1F0C - chains A and B; structure by X-ray diffraction, 2.26 A resolution.

== Chain A ==
Name: Ice inhibitor
From: Cowpox virus
UniProtKB: P07385 (SPI2_CWPXB); the construct lacks a stretch of the UniProt sequence and is renumbered around it, so the offset changes along the chain: 35-81 = UniProt 1-47; 95-103 = UniProt 48-56; 110-136 = UniProt 57-83; 141-148 = UniProt 84-91; 6 more segments
Amino-acid sequence (305 residues; each row starts with the number of its first residue; note: 26 numbers in that range are skipped by the numbering (no residue carries them; nothing is unmodelled there); a row labelled like 179A-179B holds insertion residues (179A, then the next letters in order)):
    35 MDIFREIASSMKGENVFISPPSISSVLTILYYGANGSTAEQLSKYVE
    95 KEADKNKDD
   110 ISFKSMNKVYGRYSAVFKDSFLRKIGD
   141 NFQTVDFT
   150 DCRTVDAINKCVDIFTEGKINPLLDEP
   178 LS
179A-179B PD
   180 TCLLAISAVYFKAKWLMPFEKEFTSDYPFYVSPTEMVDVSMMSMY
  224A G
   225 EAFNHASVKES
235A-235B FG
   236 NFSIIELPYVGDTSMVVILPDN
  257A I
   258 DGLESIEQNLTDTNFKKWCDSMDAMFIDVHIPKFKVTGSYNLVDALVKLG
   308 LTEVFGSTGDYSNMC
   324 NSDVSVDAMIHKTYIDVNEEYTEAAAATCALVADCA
Not modelled in the structure: 95-102

== Chain B ==
Name: Ice inhibitor
From: Cowpox virus
UniProtKB: P07385 (SPI2_CWPXB); the author numbering skips numbers that UniProt does not, so the offset changes along the chain: 360-378 = UniProt 308-326; 380-394 = UniProt 327-341
Amino-acid sequence (36 residues; numbered 360 to 394 plus 2 insertion-coded residues; 1 number in that range is skipped by the numbering (no residue carries it; nothing is unmodelled there); the number before each row is that of its first residue; a row labelled like 359A-359B holds insertion residues (359A, then the next letters in order)):
359A-359B ST
   360 VTNEFCADHPFIYVIRHVD
   380 GKILFVGRYCSPTTN

== Interface between chain A and chain B ==
Contacting residue pairs (123):
  Met-35(A) / Val-373(B)  hydrophobic
  Met-35(A) / Ile-382(B)  hydrophobic
  Met-35(A) / Val-385(B)  hydrophobic
  Phe-38(A) / Val-385(B)  hydrophobic
  Phe-38(A) / Gly-386(B)
  Phe-38(A) / Arg-387(B)
  Ala-42(A) / Arg-387(B)
  Met-45(A) / Arg-387(B)  hydrogen bond (backbone-side chain)
  Gly-47(A) / Arg-387(B)
  Gly-47(A) / Cys-389(B)
  Glu-48(A) / Arg-387(B)  hydrogen bond (backbone-side chain)
  Glu-48(A) / Cys-389(B)  hydrogen bond (backbone-side chain)
  Asn-49(A) / Arg-387(B)
  Asn-49(A) / Tyr-388(B)
  Asn-49(A) / Cys-389(B)  hydrogen bond (side chain-backbone)
  Asn-49(A) / Ser-390(B)  hydrogen bond (side chain-backbone)
  Asn-49(A) / Thr-392(B)  hydrogen bond
  Val-50(A) / Gly-386(B)
  Val-50(A) / Arg-387(B)  hydrogen bond (backbone-backbone)
  Phe-51(A) / Tyr-372(B)
  Phe-51(A) / Phe-384(B)  hydrophobic
  Phe-51(A) / Val-385(B)
  Phe-51(A) / Gly-386(B)
  Ile-52(A) / Phe-384(B)
  Ile-52(A) / Val-385(B)  hydrogen bond (backbone-backbone)
  Ser-53(A) / Leu-383(B)  hydrogen bond (side chain-backbone)
  Ser-53(A) / Phe-384(B)
  Pro-54(A) / Leu-383(B)
  Pro-54(A) / Val-385(B)  hydrophobic
  Pro-55(A) / Lys-381(B)
  Pro-55(A) / Ile-382(B)
  Pro-55(A) / Leu-383(B)
  Glu-81(A) / Lys-381(B)
  Asp-103(A) / His-376(B)  salt bridge
  Phe-112(A) / Leu-383(B)  hydrophobic
  Phe-112(A) / Phe-384(B)  hydrophobic
  Phe-190(A) / Phe-384(B)  hydrophobic
  Pro-207(A) / Asp-367(B)
  Phe-208(A) / Ala-366(B)
  Phe-208(A) / Asp-367(B)
  Phe-208(A) / His-368(B)
  Phe-208(A) / Pro-369(B)
  Phe-208(A) / Tyr-388(B)  hydrophobic
  Phe-208(A) / Cys-389(B)
  Tyr-209(A) / Asp-367(B)  hydrogen bond (backbone-backbone)
  Tyr-209(A) / His-368(B)
  Tyr-209(A) / Pro-369(B)
  Val-210(A) / Ser-390(B)
  Val-216(A) / Pro-391(B)  hydrophobic
  Val-218(A) / Tyr-388(B)
  Val-218(A) / Pro-391(B)  hydrophobic
  His-229(A) / Val-360(B)  hydrogen bond (side chain-backbone)
  His-229(A) / Thr-361(B)
  Ser-231(A) / Thr-359B(B)  hydrogen bond
  Ser-231(A) / Val-360(B)  hydrogen bond (side chain-backbone)
  Ser-231(A) / Thr-361(B)  hydrogen bond
  Lys-233(A) / Ser-359A(B)  hydrogen bond (side chain-backbone)
  Lys-233(A) / Thr-359B(B)  hydrogen bond
  Asn-236(A) / Thr-359B(B)
  Ser-238(A) / Val-360(B)
  Ser-238(A) / Phe-364(B)
  Ile-240(A) / Phe-364(B)  hydrophobic
  Asp-247(A) / His-376(B)  salt bridge
  Asp-247(A) / Val-377(B)  hydrogen bond (backbone-backbone)
  Thr-248(A) / Arg-375(B)
  Thr-248(A) / His-376(B)
  Ser-249(A) / Val-373(B)
  Ser-249(A) / Ile-374(B)
  Ser-249(A) / Arg-375(B)  hydrogen bond (backbone-backbone)
  Met-250(A) / Tyr-372(B)  hydrophobic
  Met-250(A) / Val-373(B)
  Val-251(A) / Ile-371(B)
  Val-251(A) / Tyr-372(B)
  Val-251(A) / Val-373(B)  hydrogen bond (backbone-backbone)
  Val-251(A) / Arg-375(B)
  Val-252(A) / Phe-364(B)  hydrophobic
  Val-252(A) / Phe-370(B)  hydrophobic
  Val-252(A) / Ile-371(B)
  Ile-253(A) / Phe-370(B)
  Ile-253(A) / Ile-371(B)  hydrogen bond (backbone-backbone)
  Leu-254(A) / Phe-364(B)  hydrophobic
  Leu-254(A) / Cys-365(B)
  Leu-254(A) / Ala-366(B)  hydrophobic
  Leu-254(A) / His-368(B)
  Leu-254(A) / Phe-370(B)  hydrophobic
  Pro-255(A) / His-368(B)  hydrogen bond (backbone-side chain)
  Pro-255(A) / Pro-369(B)
  Asp-256(A) / Thr-359B(B)
  Asp-256(A) / Val-360(B)
  Asn-257(A) / His-368(B)
  Ile-257A(A) / His-368(B)
  Leu-260(A) / Pro-369(B)  hydrophobic
  Leu-260(A) / Phe-370(B)
  Leu-260(A) / Ile-371(B)  hydrophobic
  Leu-260(A) / Arg-387(B)
  Glu-264(A) / Arg-387(B)  salt bridge
  Phe-272(A) / Val-373(B)  hydrophobic
  Phe-272(A) / Arg-375(B)
  Cys-276(A) / Arg-375(B)  hydrogen bond
  Met-282(A) / Thr-361(B)
  Phe-283(A) / Thr-361(B)
  Ile-284(A) / Thr-361(B)
  Ile-284(A) / Asn-362(B)
  Ile-284(A) / Glu-363(B)
  Ile-284(A) / Phe-364(B)
  Asp-285(A) / Asn-362(B)  hydrogen bond (backbone-backbone)
  Asp-285(A) / Glu-363(B)
  Asp-285(A) / Phe-364(B)  hydrogen bond (backbone-backbone)
  Val-286(A) / Phe-364(B)
  His-287(A) / Glu-363(B)
  His-287(A) / Phe-364(B)  hydrogen bond (backbone-backbone)
  His-287(A) / Cys-365(B)
  His-287(A) / Ala-366(B)  hydrogen bond (backbone-backbone)
  Ile-288(A) / Phe-364(B)  hydrophobic
  Ile-288(A) / Ala-366(B)  hydrophobic
  Pro-289(A) / Ala-366(B)
  Pro-289(A) / Phe-370(B)
  Pro-289(A) / Tyr-388(B)
  Phe-291(A) / Tyr-372(B)
  Phe-291(A) / Tyr-388(B)  hydrophobic
  Ile-338(A) / Tyr-372(B)  hydrophobic
  Thr-345(A) / Ile-374(B)
  Ala-347(A) / Phe-384(B)  hydrophobic
Interface residues without a listed pair, chain A (71 interface residues in all): Lys-46, Val-188, Asp-217, Met-220, Val-232, Phe-237, Ile-239, Tyr-244, Leu-267, Asp-269, Lys-292, Val-293, Ala-348, Ala-349

== Overview ==
71 residues of chain A and 32 residues of chain B are in contact, with 26 hydrogen bonds and 3 salt bridges.
Polar pairs include Asp-103(A)/His-376(B), Asp-247(A)/His-376(B) and Glu-264(A)/Arg-387(B).
Here chain A is Ice inhibitor and chain B is Ice inhibitor, both from Cowpox virus. Entry 1F0C (Structure of
the viral serpin crma) was determined by X-ray diffraction.
